Entry 4B2Y (X-ray diffraction, 1.90 A resolution); this record covers chains A and D of the 4 polymer chains in the assembly.

== Chain A (and D) ==
Protein: Catalase-phenol oxidase
Source organism: Scytalidium thermophilum
Notes: EC 1.11.1.6; chain D of this document is another copy of the same molecule, construct and numbering; everything in this record applies to it too
Sequence (719 residues; each row starts with the number of its first residue; numbers below 1 keep their minus sign (Gly-20 is residue -20)):
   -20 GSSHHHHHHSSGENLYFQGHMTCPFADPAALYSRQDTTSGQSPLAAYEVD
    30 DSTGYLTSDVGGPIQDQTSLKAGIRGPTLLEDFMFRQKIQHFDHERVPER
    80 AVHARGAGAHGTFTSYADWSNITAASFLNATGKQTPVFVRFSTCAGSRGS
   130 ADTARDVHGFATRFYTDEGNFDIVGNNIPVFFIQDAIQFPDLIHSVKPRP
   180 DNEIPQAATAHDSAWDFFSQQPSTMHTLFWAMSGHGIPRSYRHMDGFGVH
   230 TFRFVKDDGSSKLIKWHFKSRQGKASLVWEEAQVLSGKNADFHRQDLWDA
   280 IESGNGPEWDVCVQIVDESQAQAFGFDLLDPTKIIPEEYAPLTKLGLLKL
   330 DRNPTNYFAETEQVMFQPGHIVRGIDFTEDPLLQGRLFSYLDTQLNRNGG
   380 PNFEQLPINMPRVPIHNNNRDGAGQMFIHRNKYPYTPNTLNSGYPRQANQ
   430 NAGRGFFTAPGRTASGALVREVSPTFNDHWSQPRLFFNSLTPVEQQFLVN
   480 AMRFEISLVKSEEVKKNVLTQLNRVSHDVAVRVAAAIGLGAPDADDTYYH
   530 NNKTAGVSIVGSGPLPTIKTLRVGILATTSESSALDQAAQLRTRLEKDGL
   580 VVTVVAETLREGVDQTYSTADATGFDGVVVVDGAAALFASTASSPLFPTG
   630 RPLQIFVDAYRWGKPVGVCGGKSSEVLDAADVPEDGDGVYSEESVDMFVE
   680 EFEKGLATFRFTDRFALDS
Not modelled in the structure: -20 to 20, 619-621 (chain D: -20 to 20, 619-621, 650-652)
Bound ions: heme Fe near Tyr369 (its only coordinating residue here)
Residues lining bound ligands:
  - heme (HEM), molecule 1: Ile68, Phe71, Asp72
  - heme (HEM), molecule 2: Arg79, Ala80, Val81, His82, Arg119, Gly138, Phe139, Ala140, Val153, Gly154, Asn155, Phe160, Ala165, Phe168, Val228, His229, Val343, Phe345, Leu361, Gly364, Arg365, Ser368, Tyr369, Thr372, Gln373, Arg376

== Interface between chain A and chain D ==
Contacting residue pairs - 238 pairs, chain A then chain D:
  Leu23(A) with Ile407(D), hydrophobic
  Tyr26(A) with Met405(D); Phe406(D); Ile407(D), hydrogen bond (backbone-backbone)
  Glu27(A) with Ile407(D); Arg409(D), salt bridge
  Val28(A) with Ile394(D); Phe406(D), hydrophobic; Ile407(D), hydrogen bond (backbone-backbone); His408(D); Arg409(D), hydrogen bond (backbone-backbone)
  Asp29(A) with His395(D), hydrogen bond (backbone-side chain); Arg409(D), salt bridge
  Asp30(A) with Ile394(D); His395(D), salt bridge; Asn396(D); His408(D); Asn410(D); Asn420(D), hydrogen bond (backbone-side chain); Tyr423(D)
  Ser31(A) with Tyr423(D)
  Thr32(A) with His395(D); Tyr423(D)
  Gly33(A) with His395(D); Tyr423(D); Pro424(D); Arg425(D), hydrogen bond (backbone-backbone)
  Tyr34(A) with His395(D); Arg425(D); Gln426(D); Gly432(D)
  Leu35(A) with His395(D); Asn396(D); Pro424(D); Arg425(D), hydrogen bond (backbone-backbone)
  Thr36(A) with Pro393(D); Ile394(D); His395(D), hydrogen bond (backbone-backbone); Asn396(D), hydrogen bond (backbone-side chain)
  Ser37(A) with Ile394(D); Asn396(D)
  Asp38(A) with Glu383(D); Pro390(D); Ile394(D); Asn396(D), hydrogen bond; Asn398(D), hydrogen bond
  Val39(A) with Gly148(D); Asn149(D), hydrogen bond (backbone-backbone); His349(D); Glu383(D); Asn388(D); Pro390(D)
  Gly40(A) with Glu147(D); Gly148(D); Pro390(D); Val392(D)
  Gly41(A) with Glu147(D); Gly148(D)
  Pro42(A) with Glu147(D); Ala427(D), hydrophobic; Gly432(D); Arg433(D); Gly434(D); Phe435(D), hydrogen bond (backbone-backbone)
  Ile43(A) with Ala427(D), hydrogen bond (backbone-backbone)
  Gln44(A) with Gln426(D); Ala427(D), hydrogen bond (backbone-backbone)
  Asp45(A) with Gln426(D), hydrogen bond (backbone-side chain)
  Gln46(A) with Thr415(D); Gln426(D)
  Leu49(A) with Thr437(D)
  Leu59(A) with Gln363(D); Phe367(D), hydrophobic
  Glu60(A) with Phe356(D); Gln363(D), hydrogen bond; Leu366(D); Arg441(D), salt bridge
  Phe62(A) with Gly348(D); Ile350(D), hydrophobic; Phe435(D), hydrophobic
  Met63(A) with Phe435(D), hydrophobic
  Arg65(A) with Leu366(D), hydrogen bond (side chain-backbone); Phe367(D); Leu370(D)
  Gln66(A) with Leu370(D); Asn398(D), hydrogen bond
  Lys67(A) with Asn398(D)
  Gln69(A) with Leu370(D), hydrogen bond (side chain-backbone); Asp371(D); Leu374(D); Phe382(D)
  His70(A) with Pro380(D); Asn381(D); Asn398(D)
  His73(A) with Leu374(D); Pro380(D); Gly401(D)
  Glu74(A) with Arg399(D); Asp400(D); Gly401(D), hydrogen bond (backbone-backbone)
  Val76(A) with Ala402(D)
  Glu147(A) with Gly40(D); Gly41(D); Pro42(D)
  Gly148(A) with Val39(D); Gly40(D); Gly41(D)
  Asn149(A) with Val39(D), hydrogen bond (backbone-backbone)
  Thr334(A) with Ile407(D); His408(D); Arg409(D)
  Asn335(A) with His408(D)
  Phe337(A) with Asp400(D); Gly401(D)
  Ala338(A) with Phe406(D)
  Glu339(A) with Ile407(D)
  Gln342(A) with Gly401(D); Gly403(D); Gln404(D), hydrogen bond (side chain-backbone)
  Gly348(A) with Phe62(D)
  His349(A) with Val39(D)
  Ile350(A) with Phe62(D), hydrophobic
  Phe356(A) with Glu60(D)
  Gln363(A) with Leu59(D); Glu60(D), hydrogen bond
  Leu366(A) with Glu60(D); Arg65(D), hydrogen bond (backbone-side chain)
  Phe367(A) with Leu59(D), hydrophobic; Arg65(D)
  Leu370(A) with Arg65(D); Gln66(D); Gln69(D), hydrogen bond (backbone-side chain)
  Leu374(A) with Gln69(D); His73(D)
  Asn377(A) with Ala402(D); Gly403(D)
  Pro380(A) with His70(D); His73(D)
  Asn381(A) with His70(D)
  Phe382(A) with Gln69(D)
  Glu383(A) with Asp38(D); Val39(D)
  Gln384(A) with Met405(D)
  Leu385(A) with Gly403(D); Gln404(D)
  Pro386(A) with Met405(D)
  Pro390(A) with Asp38(D); Val39(D); Gly40(D)
  Val392(A) with Gly40(D)
  Pro393(A) with Thr36(D); Gly40(D)
  Ile394(A) with Asp30(D); Thr36(D); Ser37(D); Asp38(D)
  His395(A) with Asp29(D), hydrogen bond (side chain-backbone); Asp30(D), salt bridge; Thr32(D); Gly33(D); Tyr34(D); Leu35(D); Thr36(D), hydrogen bond (backbone-backbone)
  Asn396(A) with Asp30(D); Leu35(D); Thr36(D), hydrogen bond (side chain-backbone); Ser37(D); Asp38(D), hydrogen bond
  Asn398(A) with Asp38(D), hydrogen bond; Gln66(D), hydrogen bond; Lys67(D); His70(D)
  Arg399(A) with Glu74(D)
  Asp400(A) with Glu74(D); Phe337(D)
  Gly401(A) with His73(D); Glu74(D), hydrogen bond (backbone-backbone); Val76(D); Phe337(D); Gln342(D)
  Ala402(A) with Val76(D); Asn377(D)
  Gly403(A) with Gln342(D); Asn377(D); Leu385(D)
  Gln404(A) with Gln342(D), hydrogen bond (backbone-side chain); Leu385(D)
  Met405(A) with Tyr26(D); Gln384(D); Leu385(D), hydrophobic; Pro386(D); Met405(D), hydrophobic
  Phe406(A) with Tyr26(D); Val28(D), hydrophobic; Ala338(D)
  Ile407(A) with Tyr26(D), hydrogen bond (backbone-backbone); Glu27(D); Val28(D), hydrogen bond (backbone-backbone); Thr334(D); Ala338(D), hydrophobic; Glu339(D)
  His408(A) with Val28(D); Asp30(D); Thr334(D); Asn335(D)
  Arg409(A) with Glu27(D), salt bridge; Val28(D), hydrogen bond (backbone-backbone); Asp29(D), salt bridge; Thr334(D)
  Asn410(A) with Asp30(D)
  Thr415(A) with Gln46(D)
  Asn420(A) with Asp30(D), hydrogen bond (side chain-backbone)
  Tyr423(A) with Asp30(D); Ser31(D); Thr32(D); Gly33(D)
  Pro424(A) with Gly33(D); Leu35(D)
  Arg425(A) with Gly33(D), hydrogen bond (backbone-backbone); Tyr34(D); Leu35(D), hydrogen bond (backbone-backbone)
  Gln426(A) with Tyr34(D); Gln44(D); Asp45(D), hydrogen bond (side chain-backbone); Gln46(D)
  Ala427(A) with Pro42(D), hydrophobic; Ile43(D), hydrogen bond (backbone-backbone); Gln44(D), hydrogen bond (backbone-backbone)
  Ala431(A) with Tyr34(D)
  Gly432(A) with Tyr34(D); Pro42(D)
  Arg433(A) with Pro42(D)
  Gly434(A) with Pro42(D)
  Phe435(A) with Pro42(D), hydrogen bond (backbone-backbone); Phe62(D), hydrophobic; Met63(D), hydrophobic
  Thr437(A) with Leu49(D)
  Arg441(A) with Glu60(D), salt bridge
Other interface residues (no listed pair), chain A (105 interface residues in all): Ala51, Pro56, Arg75, Asp355, Gly364, Asp371, Gly378, Asn388, Asn397, Pro416, Ala443
Other interface residues (no listed pair), chain D (105 interface residues in all): Leu23, Ala51, Arg75, Asp355, Gly364, Gly378, Asn397, Pro416, Ala431, Ala443, Leu447

== Summary ==
The chain A/chain D interface involves 105 residues from each chain, with 44 hydrogen bonds and 8 salt
bridges. Polar pairs include Glu27(A)-Arg409(D), Asp29(A)-Arg409(D) and Asp30(A)-His395(D). Chain A binds
heme.
Chain A and chain D are both Catalase-phenol oxidase (Scytalidium thermophilum); the structure, Probing the
active center of catalase-phenol oxidase from Scytalidium thermophilum, was determined by X-ray diffraction,
deposited together with 4B31, 4B40 and 4B5K.
